Entry 5U15 (X-ray diffraction, 2.26 A resolution); this record covers chains A and B.

Chain A:
Protein: DH270.UCA3 heavy chain
From: Homo sapiens
Notes: fragment: fab
Chain sequence (238 residues; numbered 1 to 238; the number before each row is that of its first residue):
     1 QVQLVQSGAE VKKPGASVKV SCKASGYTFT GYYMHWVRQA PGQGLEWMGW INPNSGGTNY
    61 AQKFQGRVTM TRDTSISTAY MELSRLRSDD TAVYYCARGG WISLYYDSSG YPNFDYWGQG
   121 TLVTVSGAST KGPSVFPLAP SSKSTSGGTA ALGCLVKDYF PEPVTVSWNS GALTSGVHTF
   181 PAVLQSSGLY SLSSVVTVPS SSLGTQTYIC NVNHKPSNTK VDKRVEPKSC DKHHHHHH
Not modelled in the structure: 139-148, 197-199, 203-204, 215-216, 225-238
Disulfide bonds: Cys-22/Cys-96, Cys-154/Cys-210
What the authors report for this chain:
  - mutagenesis - G57R: increased binding to Env 10.17

Chain B:
Protein: DH270.UCA3 light chain
From: Homo sapiens
Chain sequence (216 residues; numbered 1 to 216; the number before each row is that of its first residue):
     1 QSALTQPASV SGSPGQSITI SCTGTSSDVG SYNLVSWYQQ HPGKAPKLMI YEVSKRPSGV
    61 SNRFSGSKSG NTASLTISGL QAEDEADYYC CSYAGSSTVI FGGGTKLTVL GQPKGAPSVT
   121 LFPPSSEELQ ANKATLVCLI SDFYPGAVTV AWKADSSPVK AGVETTTPSK QSNNKYAASS
   181 YLSLTPEQWK SHRSYSCQVT HEGSTVEKTV APTECS
Not modelled in the structure: 125-126, 130-133, 186-187, 191-193, 211-216
Disulfide bonds: Cys-22/Cys-90, Cys-138/Cys-197

How chain A and chain B interact:
Pairs across the interface (65):
  Val-37(A) / Phe-101(B)  hydrophobic
  Gln-39(A) / Gln-40(B)  hydrogen bond
  Gln-39(A) / Tyr-89(B)  hydrogen bond
  Gly-42(A) / Thr-167(B)
  Gln-43(A) / Tyr-89(B)  hydrogen bond (backbone-side chain)
  Gly-44(A) / Tyr-89(B)
  Leu-45(A) / Pro-46(B)  hydrophobic
  Leu-45(A) / Tyr-89(B)
  Leu-45(A) / Phe-101(B)
  Trp-47(A) / Ser-97(B)
  Trp-47(A) / Thr-98(B)
  Trp-47(A) / Val-99(B)
  Trp-47(A) / Phe-101(B)
  Trp-50(A) / Ser-97(B)  hydrogen bond (side chain-backbone)
  Asn-59(A) / Ser-96(B)
  Asn-59(A) / Ser-97(B)  hydrogen bond (side chain-backbone)
  Asn-59(A) / Thr-98(B)
  Ala-61(A) / Gln-1(B)
  Gln-62(A) / Gln-1(B)
  Lys-63(A) / Gln-1(B)
  Tyr-95(A) / Gln-40(B)
  Tyr-95(A) / Lys-44(B)
  Tyr-95(A) / Ala-45(B)  hydrophobic
  Asp-107(A) / Ser-97(B)  hydrogen bond
  Ser-109(A) / Ser-97(B)
  Gly-110(A) / Tyr-93(B)
  Gly-110(A) / Thr-98(B)
  Gly-110(A) / Val-99(B)
  Pro-112(A) / Leu-34(B)
  Pro-112(A) / Ser-36(B)  hydrogen bond (backbone-side chain)
  Pro-112(A) / Tyr-38(B)  hydrogen bond (backbone-side chain)
  Pro-112(A) / Cys-91(B)  hydrophobic
  Pro-112(A) / Tyr-93(B)
  Asn-113(A) / Ser-36(B)  hydrogen bond
  Asn-113(A) / Tyr-38(B)
  Asn-113(A) / Tyr-51(B)
  Phe-114(A) / Tyr-38(B)  hydrogen bond (backbone-side chain)
  Phe-114(A) / Leu-48(B)
  Phe-114(A) / Phe-101(B)  hydrophobic
  Trp-117(A) / Tyr-38(B)  hydrophobic
  Trp-117(A) / Ala-45(B)  hydrophobic
  Trp-117(A) / Pro-46(B)  hydrogen bond (side chain-backbone)
  Gly-118(A) / Ala-45(B)
  Phe-136(A) / Glu-128(B)  covalent bond
  Leu-138(A) / Phe-122(B)  hydrophobic
  Leu-138(A) / Pro-124(B)  hydrophobic
  Leu-155(A) / Tyr-181(B)  hydrophobic
  Lys-157(A) / Glu-128(B)  salt bridge
  Lys-157(A) / Thr-135(B)  hydrogen bond
  His-178(A) / Ser-141(B)
  His-178(A) / Gln-171(B)  hydrogen bond
  His-178(A) / Ala-177(B)
  Phe-180(A) / Leu-139(B)  hydrophobic
  Phe-180(A) / Ile-140(B)
  Pro-181(A) / Ser-169(B)
  Ala-182(A) / Thr-166(B)
  Val-183(A) / Glu-164(B)
  Val-183(A) / Thr-166(B)
  Val-183(A) / Tyr-181(B)  hydrophobic
  Leu-184(A) / Glu-164(B)
  Gln-185(A) / Glu-164(B)
  Ser-186(A) / Glu-164(B)
  Ser-191(A) / Tyr-181(B)  hydrogen bond (backbone-side chain)
  Leu-192(A) / Tyr-181(B)
  Ser-193(A) / Tyr-181(B)
Other interface residues (no listed pair), chain A (43 interface residues in all): His-35, Pro-41, Glu-46, Tyr-111, Asp-115, Pro-137, Val-195
Other interface residues (no listed pair), chain B (40 interface residues in all): Glu-52, Ser-92, Gly-103, Glu-127, Val-137, Thr-165, Ala-178, Ser-179

Summary:
43 residues of chain A face 40 of chain B across their interface, with 1 covalent bond, 14 hydrogen bonds and
1 salt bridge. Polar contacts include Lys-157(A)/Glu-128(B), Gln-39(A)/Gln-40(B) and Gln-39(A)/Tyr-89(B). The
paper reports that G57R of chain A increases binding to Env 10.17.
Here chain A is DH270.UCA3 heavy chain and chain B is DH270.UCA3 light chain, both from Homo sapiens. Entry
5U15 (Crystal Structure of DH270.UCA3 (unliganded) from the DH270 Broadly Neutralizing N332-glycan Dependent
Lineage) was determined by X-ray diffraction together with 5TPL, 5TPP, 5TQA, 5TRP and 5U0R from the same
study.
